7Z5W - chain A; structure by X-ray diffraction, 2.25 A resolution.

# Chain A
Molecule: Proto-oncogene tyrosine-protein kinase ROS
Organism: Homo sapiens
Notes: EC 2.7.10.1
UniProt: P08922 (ROS1_HUMAN); residue numbers follow UniProt; this construct covers 1930-2256
Sequence (331 residues; row label = number of the first residue in the row):
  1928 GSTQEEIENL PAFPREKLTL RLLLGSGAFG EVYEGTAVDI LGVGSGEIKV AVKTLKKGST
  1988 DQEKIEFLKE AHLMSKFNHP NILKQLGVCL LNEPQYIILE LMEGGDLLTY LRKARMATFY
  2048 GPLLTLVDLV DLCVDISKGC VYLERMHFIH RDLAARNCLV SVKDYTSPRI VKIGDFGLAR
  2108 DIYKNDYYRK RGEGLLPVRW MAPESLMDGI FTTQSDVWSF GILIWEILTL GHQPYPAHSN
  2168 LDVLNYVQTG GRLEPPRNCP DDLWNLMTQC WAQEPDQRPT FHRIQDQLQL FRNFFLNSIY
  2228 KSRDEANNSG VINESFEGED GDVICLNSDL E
Not modelled in the structure: 1928-1936, 2105-2122, 2226-2258
Construct notes: expression tag (1928-1929, 2257-2258)
UniProt features mapped onto this chain:
  - active site: D2079 (Proton acceptor)
  - binding site (ATP): L1951 to V1959, K1980
  - natural variant: K2003 (K2003R: In a colorectal adenocarcinoma sample), F2138 (F2138S: In a gastric adenocarcinoma sample), D2213 (D2213E; D2213N)
  - mutagenesis: K1980 (K1980M: Loss of kinase activity)
Ligand contacts: IDW (N-[6-methyl-2-[(2S)-2-[3-(3-methylpyrazin-2-yl)-1,2-oxazol-5-yl]pyrrolidin-1-yl]pyrimidin-4-yl]-1,3-thiazol-2-amine): L1951, G1952, V1959, A1978, L2010, L2026, E2027, L2028, M2029, E2030, G2032, D2033, R2083, N2084, C2085, L2086, G2101, D2102

# Summary
Bound to chain A: compound IDW. Curated annotation (UniProt) lists active-site residue D2079, 10 ATP-binding
residues and one mutagenesis site.
Chain A is Proto-oncogene tyrosine-protein kinase ROS (Homo sapiens); the structure, ROS1 with AstraZeneca
ligand 1, was determined by X-ray diffraction, deposited together with 7Z5X.
